4RUZ - chain A; structure by X-ray diffraction, 1.63 A resolution.

# Chain A
Molecule: Carbonic anhydrase 2
From: Homo sapiens
Notes: EC 4.2.1.1
UniProtKB: P00918 (CAH2_HUMAN); the author numbering skips numbers that UniProt does not, so the offset changes along the chain: 1-125 = UniProt 1-125; 127-261 = UniProt 126-260
Sequence (260 residues; row label = number of the first residue in the row; note: 1 number in that range is skipped by the numbering (no residue carries it; nothing is unmodelled there)):
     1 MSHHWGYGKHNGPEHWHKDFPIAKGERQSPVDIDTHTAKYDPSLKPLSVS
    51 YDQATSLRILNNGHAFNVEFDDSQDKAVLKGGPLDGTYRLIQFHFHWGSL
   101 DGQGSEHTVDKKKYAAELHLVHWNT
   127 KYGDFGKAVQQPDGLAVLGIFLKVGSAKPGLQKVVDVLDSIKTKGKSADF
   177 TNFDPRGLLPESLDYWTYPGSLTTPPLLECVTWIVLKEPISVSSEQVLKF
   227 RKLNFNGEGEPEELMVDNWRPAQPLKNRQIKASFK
Unresolved in the structure: 1-3
Ion coordination: Zn2+: H94, H96, H119 (together with 4-ethoxybenzenesulfonamide)
Residues lining bound ligands:
  - 4-ethoxybenzenesulfonamide (3W8), molecule 1: H4, W5, H10, N11, H15, W16, K18, D19, F20
  - 4-ethoxybenzenesulfonamide (3W8), molecule 2: Q92, H94, H96, E106, H119, V121, F131, V143, S197, L198, T199, T200, P202, W209
Swiss-Prot annotation at these positions:
  - active site: H64 (Proton donor/acceptor)
  - binding site (Zn(2+)): H94, H96, H119
  - binding site (substrate): T199, T200
  - site: Y7 (Fine-tunes the proton-transfer properties of H-64), N62 (Fine-tunes the proton-transfer properties of H-64), N67 (Fine-tunes the proton-transfer properties of H-64), Q92 (Involved in the binding of some activators, including histamine and L-histidine)
  - modified residue: S2 (N-acetylserine), S166 (Phosphoserine), S173 (Phosphoserine)

# In short
Bound to chain A: 4-ethoxybenzenesulfonamide. H94, H96 and H119 form the Zn2+ site. UniProt lists active-site
residue H64, 3 Zn2+-binding residues and substrate-binding residues T199 and T200.
Chain A is Carbonic anhydrase 2 (Homo sapiens); the structure, Crystal structure of human Carbonic Anhydrase
II in complex with 4-ethoxybenzenesulfonamide, was determined by X-ray diffraction, deposited together with
4RUX and 4RUY.
